PDB entry 3SBK | X-ray diffraction, 2.55 A resolution | chain A

== Chain A ==
Molecule: Vipera russelli proteinase RVV-V gamma
Source organism: Daboia russellii siamensis
Notes: EC 3.4.21.95
Reference sequence: P18965 (VSPG_DABRU); aligned to UniProt positions 1-227 over residues 16-245 (the alignment contains insertions or deletions, so no single offset holds)
Sequence (234 residues; row label = number of the first residue in the row; note: 9 numbers in that range are skipped by the numbering (no residue carries them; nothing is unmodelled there); a row labelled like 186A-186B holds insertion residues (186A, then the next letters in order)):
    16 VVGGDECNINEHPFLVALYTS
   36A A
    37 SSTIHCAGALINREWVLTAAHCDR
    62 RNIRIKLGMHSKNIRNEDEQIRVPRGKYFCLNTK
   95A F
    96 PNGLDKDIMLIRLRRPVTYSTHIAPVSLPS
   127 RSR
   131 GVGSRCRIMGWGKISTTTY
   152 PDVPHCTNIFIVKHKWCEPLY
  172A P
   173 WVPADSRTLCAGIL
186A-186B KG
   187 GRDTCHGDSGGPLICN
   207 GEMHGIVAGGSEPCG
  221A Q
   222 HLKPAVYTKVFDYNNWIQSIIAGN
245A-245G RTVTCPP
Cystine bridges: Cys22-Cys157, Cys42-Cys58, Cys91-Cys245E, Cys136-Cys201, Cys168-Cys182, Cys191-Cys220
Glycans and other covalent adducts: compound 0G6 linked to His57, Ser195; N-acetylglucosamine (NAG) linked to Asn245
Small-molecule neighbours: 0G6 (D-phenylalanyl-N-[(2S,3S)-6-{[amino(iminio)methyl]amino}-1-chloro-2-hydroxyhexan-3-yl]-L-prolinamide): His41, Cys42, Tyr172, Trp173, Val174, Asp189, Thr190, Cys191, His192, Gly193, Asp194, Val213, Ala214, Gly215, Gly216, Ser217, Glu218, Cys220, Ala226, Val227
Reported in the primary citation:
  - binding site for 0G6: Gly215
  - conformationally variable residues (loop rearrangement): Trp173
  - specificity-determining residues: Tyr172, Trp173, Gly215 (proposed by the authors, not directly observed)

== Overview ==
Covalently linked N-acetylglucosamine: at Asn245. Covalently linked compound 0G6: at Ser195. From the paper: a
binding site for 0G6 at Gly215; specificity determinants Tyr172, Trp173 and Gly215.
Chain A is Vipera russelli proteinase RVV-V gamma (Daboia russellii siamensis); the structure, Russell's viper
venom serine proteinase, RVV-V (PPACK-bound form), was determined by X-ray diffraction (same publication as
3S9A, 3S9B and 3S9C).
